Entry 5FG9 (X-ray diffraction, 2.60 A resolution); this record covers chains V and W of the 28 polymer chains in the assembly.

Chain V:
Protein: Proteasome subunit beta type-2
From: Saccharomyces cerevisiae S288c
Notes: EC 3.4.25.1
UniProt: P25043 (PSB2_YEAST); residues -3 to 232 here correspond to UniProt positions 26-261 (UniProt number = residue number + 29)
Sequence (236 residues; numbered -3 to 232; the number before each row is that of its first residue; numbers below 1 keep their minus sign (Thr-3 is residue -3)):
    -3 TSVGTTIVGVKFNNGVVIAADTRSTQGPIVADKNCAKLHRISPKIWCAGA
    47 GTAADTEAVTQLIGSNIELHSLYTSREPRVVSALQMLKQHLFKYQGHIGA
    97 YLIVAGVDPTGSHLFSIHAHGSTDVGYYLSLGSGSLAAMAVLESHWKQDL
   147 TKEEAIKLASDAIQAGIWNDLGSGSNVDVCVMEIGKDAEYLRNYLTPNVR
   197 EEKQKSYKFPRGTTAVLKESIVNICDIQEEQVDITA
Unresolved in the structure: 227-232
Construct notes: engineered mutation Val-1 (Thr28 in P25043)
Ion coordination: Mg2+: Ile163, Asp166, Ser169 (shared with 1 residue of chain L)
Swiss-Prot annotation at these positions:
  - active site: Thr1 (Nucleophile)
From the paper describing this entry:
  - catalytic residues: Lys33 (proposed by the authors, not directly observed)

Chain W:
Protein: Proteasome subunit beta type-3
From: Saccharomyces cerevisiae S288c
Notes: EC 3.4.25.1
UniProt: P25451 (PSB3_YEAST); residues 0-204 here correspond to UniProt positions 1-205 (UniProt number = residue number + 1)
Sequence (205 residues; numbered 0 to 204; the number before each row is that of its first residue; numbering starts at 0):
     0 MSDPSSINGGIVVAMTGKDCVAIACDLRLGSQSLGVSNKFEKIFHYGHVF
    50 LGITGLATDVTTLNEMFRYKTNLYKLKEERAIEPETFTQLVSSSLYERRF
   100 GPYFVGPVVAGINSKSGKPFIAGFDLIGCIDEAKDFIVSGTASDQLFGMC
   150 ESLYEPNLEPEDLFETISQALLNAADRDALSGWGAVVYIIKKDEVVKRYL
   200 KMRQD
Unresolved in the structure: 0
Ion coordination: Mg2+: Asp204 (shared with 3 residues of chain K)
Swiss-Prot annotation at these positions:
  - modified residue: Ser30 (Phosphoserine)
  - cross-link: Lys69 (Glycyl lysine isopeptide (Lys-Gly) (interchain with G-Cter in ubiquitin))

Interface between chain V and chain W:
Residue-residue contacts - 61 pairs, chain V then chain W:
  Gln22(V) with Phe146(W)
  Ile25(V) with Asp143(W); Phe146(W), hydrophobic
  Ala27(V) with Asp130(W)
  Asp28(V) with Asp130(W)
  Lys29(V) with Glu150(W), salt bridge
  Ala49(V) with Cys128(W), hydrophobic
  Ala50(V) with Tyr95(W); Ile126(W), hydrophobic; Cys128(W), hydrophobic
  Asp51(V) with Tyr95(W), hydrogen bond; Arg98(W), salt bridge
  Glu53(V) with Cys128(W); Ile129(W)
  Ala54(V) with Tyr95(W)
  Tyr90(V) with Phe99(W), hydrophobic
  His93(V) with Arg98(W), hydrogen bond (backbone-side chain); Phe99(W)
  Arg196(V) with Glu150(W), salt bridge
  Lys199(V) with Glu150(W); Ser151(W); Tyr153(W)
  Ser202(V) with Glu154(W), hydrogen bond
  Tyr203(V) with Ser151(W); Leu152(W), hydrophobic
  Lys204(V) with Asp161(W), salt bridge
  Phe205(V) with Leu152(W), hydrophobic; Gln168(W)
  Arg207(V) with Glu160(W), salt bridge; Asp161(W), salt bridge
  Gly208(V) with Glu164(W), hydrogen bond (backbone-side chain)
  Thr209(V) with Glu164(W), hydrogen bond (backbone-side chain)
  Thr210(V) with Glu164(W), hydrogen bond; Ser167(W); Gln168(W), hydrogen bond; Leu171(W); Leu199(W)
  Ala211(V) with Leu199(W); Lys200(W), hydrogen bond (backbone-backbone)
  Val212(V) with Phe163(W), hydrophobic; Tyr198(W)
  Leu213(V) with Tyr198(W), hydrogen bond (backbone-backbone); Leu199(W); Lys200(W)
  Lys214(V) with Lys196(W); Arg197(W); Tyr198(W), hydrogen bond (backbone-backbone)
  Glu215(V) with Lys196(W); Arg197(W), salt bridge
  Ser216(V) with Val195(W); Lys196(W), hydrogen bond (backbone-backbone)
  Ile217(V) with Val194(W)
  Val218(V) with His44(W); Tyr187(W), hydrophobic; Val194(W), hydrogen bond (backbone-backbone); Lys196(W)
  Asn219(V) with His44(W)
  Ile220(V) with Gly46(W); Phe49(W), hydrophobic; Val194(W), hydrophobic
  Asp222(V) with Lys74(W), salt bridge
Also at the interface, not in a pair above, chain V (37 interface residues in all): Val26, Thr48, Ile94, Pro206
Also at the interface, not in a pair above, chain W (37 interface residues in all): His47, Leu157, Glu158, Thr165

Summary:
Chain V and chain W each contribute 37 residues to their interface; the contacts include 12 hydrogen bonds and
8 salt bridges. Polar pairs include Lys29(V)-Glu150(W), Asp51(V)-Arg98(W) and Arg196(V)-Glu150(W). Ile163(V),
Asp166(V) and Ser169(V) coordinate Mg2+. Curated annotation (UniProt) lists active-site residue Thr1(V) on
chain V. From the paper: the catalytic residue Lys33(V).
Here chain V is Proteasome subunit beta type-2 and chain W is Proteasome subunit beta type-3, both from
Saccharomyces cerevisiae S288c. Entry 5FG9 (Yeast 20S proteasome beta2-T(-2)V mutant) was determined by X-ray
diffraction, deposited together with 5CZ4, 5CZ5, 5CZ6, 5CZ7, 5CZ8, 5CZ9 and 16 further entries.
